Entry 6CV1 (electron microscopy, 2.76 A resolution); this record covers chains B and D of the 4 polymer chains in the assembly.

# Chain B
Protein: viral protein 3
Source organism: Enterovirus D68
UniProt: E9RIT6 (E9RIT6_9ENTO); numbering as in UniProt (aligned over 1-247)
Sequence (247 residues; numbered 1 to 247; the number before each row is that of its first residue):
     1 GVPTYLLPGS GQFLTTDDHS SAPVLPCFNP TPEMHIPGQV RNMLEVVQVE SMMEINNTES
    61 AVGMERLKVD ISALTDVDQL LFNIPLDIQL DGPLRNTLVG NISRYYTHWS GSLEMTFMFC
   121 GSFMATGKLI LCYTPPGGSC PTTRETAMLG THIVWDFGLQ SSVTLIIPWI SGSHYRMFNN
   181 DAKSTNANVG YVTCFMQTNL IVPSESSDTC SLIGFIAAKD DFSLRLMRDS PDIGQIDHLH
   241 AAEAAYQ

# Chain D
Protein: viral protein 4
Source organism: Enterovirus D68
UniProt: A0A0P0DH17 (A0A0P0DH17_9ENTO); residues 1-68 here correspond to UniProt positions 2-69 (UniProt number = residue number + 1)
Sequence (68 residues; row label = number of the first residue in the row):
     1 GAQVTRQQTG THENANIATN GSHITYNQIN FYKDSYAASA SKQDFSQDPS KFTEPVVEGL
    61 KAGAPVLK
Disordered / not traced: 1-29, 59-68

# How chain B and chain D interact
Residue-residue contacts (32; chain B residue first):
  Asp18(B) with Ser39(D); Ala40(D), hydrogen bond (side chain-backbone); Lys42(D)
  His19(B) with Ser39(D)
  Ser20(B) with Tyr32(D); Ala37(D)
  Ser21(B) with Tyr32(D); Ala37(D), hydrogen bond (backbone-backbone)
  Ala22(B) with Tyr32(D), hydrophobic
  Pro23(B) with Tyr32(D); Asp34(D); Tyr36(D); Ala37(D)
  Leu25(B) with Asp34(D); Tyr36(D), hydrogen bond (backbone-side chain)
  Pro26(B) with Asp34(D)
  Cys27(B) with Asp34(D), hydrogen bond (backbone-side chain)
  Gly38(B) with Lys51(D); Phe52(D)
  Gln39(B) with Lys51(D)
  Val40(B) with Phe52(D), hydrophobic
  Arg41(B) with Asp44(D); Ser46(D), hydrogen bond (side chain-backbone); Gln47(D)
  Asn42(B) with Gln47(D)
  Glu45(B) with Gln47(D); Asp48(D), hydrogen bond (side chain-backbone); Phe52(D)
  Gln48(B) with Pro49(D); Thr53(D)
  Val49(B) with Phe52(D), hydrophobic; Thr53(D)
Also at the interface, not in a pair above, chain B (20 interface residues in all): Val24, Phe28, Leu44
Also at the interface, not in a pair above, chain D (17 interface residues in all): Asn30, Ala38

# Summary
Chain B and chain D form an interface of 20 and 17 residues respectively, with 6 hydrogen bonds. Polar pairs
include Asp18(B)-Ala40(D), Leu25(B)-Tyr36(D) and Cys27(B)-Asp34(D).
Here chain B is viral protein 3 and chain D is viral protein 4, both from Enterovirus D68. Entry 6CV1 (CryoEM
structure of human enterovirus D68 full particle (after incubation with heparin-derived hexasaccharide)) was
determined by electron microscopy (same publication as 6CV2, 6CV3, 6CV4, 6CV5 and 6CVB).
